Entry 3N39 (X-ray diffraction, 2.50 A resolution); this record covers chains A and D of the 4 polymer chains in the assembly.

# Chain A
Name: Ribonucleoside-diphosphate reductase 2 subunit beta
Source organism: Escherichia coli
Notes: EC 1.17.4.1
Reference sequence: P37146 (RIR4_ECOLI); numbering as in UniProt (aligned over 1-319)
Amino-acid sequence (319 residues; numbered 1 to 319; the number before each row is that of its first residue):
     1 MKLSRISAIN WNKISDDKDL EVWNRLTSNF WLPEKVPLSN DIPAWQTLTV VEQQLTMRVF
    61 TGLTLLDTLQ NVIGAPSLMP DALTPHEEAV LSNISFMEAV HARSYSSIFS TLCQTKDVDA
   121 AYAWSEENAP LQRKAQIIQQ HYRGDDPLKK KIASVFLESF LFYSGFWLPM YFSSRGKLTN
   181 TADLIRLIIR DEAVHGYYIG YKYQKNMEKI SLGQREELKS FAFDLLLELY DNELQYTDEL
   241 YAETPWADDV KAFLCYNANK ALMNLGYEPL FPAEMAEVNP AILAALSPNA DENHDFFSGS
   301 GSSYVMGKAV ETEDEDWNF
Unresolved in the structure: 1-6, 289-319
Bound ions: Mn2+ site 1: Asp67, Glu98, His101, Glu158, Glu192; Mn2+ site 2: Glu98, Glu158, Glu192, His195
Small-molecule neighbours: FMN (flavin mononucleotide): Glu21, Arg25, Tyr197
UniProt features mapped onto this chain:
  - active site: Tyr105
  - binding site (Fe cation): Asp67, Glu98, His101, Glu158, Glu192, His195
What the authors report for this chain:
  - Mn2+ coordination: Glu158
  - contacts within the chain: Tyr256-Lys260 (hydrogen bond)

# Chain D
Name: Protein nrdI
Source organism: Escherichia coli
Reference sequence: P0A772 (NRDI_ECOLI); residues 1-133 here = UniProt positions 1-133
Amino-acid sequence (153 residues; row label = number of the first residue in the row; numbers below 1 keep their minus sign (Met-19 is residue -19)):
   -19 MGSSHHHHHH SSGLVPRGSH MSQLVYFSSS SENTQRFIER LGLPAVRIPL NERERIQVDE
    41 PYILIVPSYG GGGTAGAVPR QVIRFLNDEH NRALLRGVIA SGNRNFGEAY GRAGDVIARK
   101 CGVPWLYRFE LMGTQSDIEN VRKGVTEFWQ RQP
Unresolved in the structure: -19 to 2, 131-133
Construct notes: expression tag (-19 to 0)
Small-molecule neighbours: FMN (flavin mononucleotide): Phe7, Ser8, Ser9, Ser11, Glu12, Asn13, Thr14, Pro47, Ser48, Tyr49, Gly50, Gly51, Ser81, Gly82, Asn83, Phe86, Ala89, Tyr90, Gly91, Leu111
What the authors report for this chain:
  - binding site for flavin mononucleotide: Gly51

# How chain A and chain D interact
Residue-residue contacts (43; chain A residue first):
  Lys18(A) - Ser9(D)  hydrogen bond
  Lys18(A) - Ser10(D)
  Lys18(A) - Tyr49(D)  hydrogen bond
  Glu21(A) - Tyr49(D)
  Arg25(A) - Gly50(D)  hydrogen bond (side chain-backbone)
  Arg25(A) - Gly51(D)
  Tyr163(A) - Asn85(D)  hydrogen bond
  Ile189(A) - Asn85(D)
  Arg190(A) - Asn85(D)
  Ala193(A) - Asn85(D)
  Val194(A) - Phe86(D)  hydrophobic
  Tyr197(A) - Ser11(D)  hydrogen bond
  Tyr197(A) - Asn13(D)
  Tyr197(A) - Tyr49(D)  hydrogen bond
  Tyr201(A) - Ser10(D)  hydrogen bond
  Tyr201(A) - Ser11(D)
  Gln204(A) - Ser11(D)
  Tyr256(A) - Arg84(D)
  Tyr256(A) - Glu110(D)  hydrogen bond
  Lys260(A) - Asn83(D)  hydrogen bond
  Lys260(A) - Asn85(D)
  Lys260(A) - Glu110(D)  salt bridge
  Met263(A) - Asn13(D)
  Met263(A) - Glu110(D)
  Met263(A) - Leu111(D)  hydrophobic
  Met263(A) - Met112(D)
  Met263(A) - Gly113(D)
  Asn264(A) - Leu111(D)
  Gly266(A) - Arg16(D)  hydrogen bond (backbone-side chain)
  Tyr267(A) - Met112(D)
  Glu268(A) - Arg20(D)  salt bridge
  Pro269(A) - Arg20(D)
  Ala273(A) - Ser116(D)
  Leu283(A) - Arg84(D)  hydrogen bond (backbone-side chain)
  Leu286(A) - Arg84(D)
  Leu286(A) - Asn85(D)
  Leu286(A) - Gly87(D)
  Ser287(A) - Arg84(D)
  Ser287(A) - Gly87(D)  hydrogen bond (side chain-backbone)
  Ser287(A) - Tyr90(D)
  Ser287(A) - Arg108(D)
  Pro288(A) - Gly87(D)
  Pro288(A) - Glu88(D)
Other interface residues (no listed pair), chain A (27 interface residues in all): Asp16, Arg186, Ala284
Other interface residues (no listed pair), chain D (24 interface residues in all): Gly52, Thr114
The authors on this interface:
  - specific contacts: Lys260(A)-Glu110(D) (hydrogen bond)

# Overview
27 residues of chain A and 24 residues of chain D are in contact, with 12 hydrogen bonds and 2 salt bridges.
Among the polar pairs are Lys260(A)-Glu110(D), Glu268(A)-Arg20(D) and Lys18(A)-Ser9(D). The authors report a
hydrogen bond between Lys260(A) and Glu110(D). From the paper: a binding site for flavin mononucleotide at
Gly51(D); Mn2+ coordination by Glu158(A).
Here chain A is Ribonucleoside-diphosphate reductase 2 subunit beta and chain D is Protein nrdI, both from
Escherichia coli. Entry 3N39 (Ribonucleotide Reductase Dimanganese(II)-NrdF from Escherichia coli in Complex
with NrdI) was determined by X-ray diffraction, deposited together with 3N37, 3N38, 3N3A and 3N3B.
